PDB entry 2X8M | X-ray diffraction, 1.85 A resolution | chain A

Chain A:
Molecule: Choline-binding protein F
Organism: Streptococcus pneumoniae
Reference sequence: Q8DR52 (Q8DR52_STRR6); residues 1-311 here correspond to UniProt positions 28-338 (UniProt number = residue number + 27)
Sequence (311 residues; numbered 1 to 311; the number before each row is that of its first residue):
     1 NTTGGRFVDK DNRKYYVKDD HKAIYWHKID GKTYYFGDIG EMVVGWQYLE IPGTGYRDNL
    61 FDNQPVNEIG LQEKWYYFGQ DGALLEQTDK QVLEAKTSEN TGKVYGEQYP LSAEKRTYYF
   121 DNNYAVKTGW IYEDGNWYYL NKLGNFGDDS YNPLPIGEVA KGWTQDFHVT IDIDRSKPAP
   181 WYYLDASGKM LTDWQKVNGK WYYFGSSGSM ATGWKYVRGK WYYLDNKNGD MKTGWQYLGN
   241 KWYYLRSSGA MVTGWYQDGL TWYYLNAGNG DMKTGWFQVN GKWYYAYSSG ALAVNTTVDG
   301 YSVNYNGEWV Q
Residues lining bound ligands:
  - choline ion (CHT), molecule 1: Thr117, Tyr119, Glu133, Tyr138, Val159, Ser187
  - choline ion (CHT), molecule 2: Trp130, Trp137, Tyr182, Met190, Ser207
  - choline ion (CHT), molecule 3: Trp194, Trp201, Tyr222, Met231, Ser248
  - choline ion (CHT), molecule 4: Trp214, Trp221, Tyr243, Met251, Gly268, Asn269
  - choline ion (CHT), molecule 5: Trp235, Trp242, Tyr263, Met272, Ser289
  - choline ion (CHT), molecule 6: Trp255, Trp262, Tyr284, Leu292, Asn306
  - ipratropium (X8M), molecule 1: Phe7, Lys14, Ile29, Asp30, Gly31, Lys32, Tyr34, Met42, Gln80, Asp81, Gly82, Tyr105
  - ipratropium (X8M), molecule 2: Trp163, Trp181, Asn198, Tyr202, Met210, Lys227, Asn228
  - ipratropium (X8M), molecule 3: Trp276, Trp283, Tyr301, Trp309

Summary:
Bound to chain A: 3 copies of ipratropium and 6 copies of choline ion.
Chain A is Choline-binding protein F (Streptococcus pneumoniae); the structure, Crystal Structure of CbpF in
complex with ipratropium by soaking, was determined by X-ray diffraction together with 2X8P from the same
study.
